1V6P - chains A and B; structure by X-ray diffraction, 0.87 A resolution.

# Chain A (and B)
Protein: Cobrotoxin
From: Naja atra
Notes: chain B of this document is another copy of the same molecule, construct and numbering; everything in this record applies to it too
UniProtKB: P60770 (NXS1_NAJAT); residues 1-62 here correspond to UniProt positions 22-83 (UniProt number = residue number + 21)
Chain sequence (62 residues; each row starts with the number of its first residue):
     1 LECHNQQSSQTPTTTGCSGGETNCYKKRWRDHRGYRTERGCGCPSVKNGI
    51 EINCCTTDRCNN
Cystine bridges: C3-C24, C17-C41, C43-C54, C55-C60
Metal / ion sites: Cu ion site 1: E2, D58 (shared with H32(B) of chain B); Cu ion site 2 near E2 (its only coordinating residue here); Cu ion site 3: H4, R59, N62 (shared with E38(B) of chain B); Na+ site 1 near T14 (its only coordinating residue here); Cu ion site 4 near G19 (its only coordinating residue here); Cu ion site 5 near K27 (its only coordinating residue here); Cu ion site 6: D31, H32 (shared with D58(B) of chain B); Cu ion site 7: E38 (shared with H4(B), R59(B), N62(B) of chain B); Cu ion site 8 near E51 (its only coordinating residue here); Na+ site 2 near N62 (its only coordinating residue here)
Curated features (UniProtKB/Swiss-Prot):
  - site (May be critical for toxicity): R33, R36

# Chain A / chain B interface
Residue-residue contacts (13; chain A residue first):
  Q7(A) with T57(B), hydrogen bond
  K27(A) with P12(B)
  W29(A) with D58(B); R59(B)
  D31(A) with D58(B)
  R36(A) with T57(B); D58(B), hydrogen bond (side chain-backbone)
  E38(A) with H4(B), salt bridge; R59(B); N62(B), hydrogen bond
  P44(A) with P12(B)
  K47(A) with P12(B)
  I50(A) with R59(B)
Interface residues without a listed pair, chain A (10 interface residues in all): Y25
Interface residues without a listed pair, chain B (8 interface residues in all): T11, C60

# In short
Chain A and chain B form an interface of 10 and 8 residues respectively, with 3 hydrogen bonds and 1 salt
bridge. Among the polar pairs are E38(A)-H4(B), Q7(A)-T57(B) and R36(A)-D58(B). E2(A) and D58(A) form the Cu
ion site 1.
Chain A and chain B are both Cobrotoxin (Naja atra); the structure, Crystal structure of Cobrotoxin, was
determined by X-ray diffraction (same publication as 1VB0).
